8PN8 - chains E and F of the 12 polymer chains in the assembly; structure by electron microscopy, 2.31 A resolution.

== Chain E (and F) ==
Name: Propionyl-CoA carboxylase beta chain
From: Methylorubrum extorquens AM1
Notes: EC 6.4.1.3; chain F of this document is another copy of the same molecule, construct and numbering; everything in this record applies to it too
Reference sequence: C5AP75 (C5AP75_METEA); numbering as in UniProt (aligned over 1-510)
Chain sequence (510 residues; each row starts with the number of its first residue):
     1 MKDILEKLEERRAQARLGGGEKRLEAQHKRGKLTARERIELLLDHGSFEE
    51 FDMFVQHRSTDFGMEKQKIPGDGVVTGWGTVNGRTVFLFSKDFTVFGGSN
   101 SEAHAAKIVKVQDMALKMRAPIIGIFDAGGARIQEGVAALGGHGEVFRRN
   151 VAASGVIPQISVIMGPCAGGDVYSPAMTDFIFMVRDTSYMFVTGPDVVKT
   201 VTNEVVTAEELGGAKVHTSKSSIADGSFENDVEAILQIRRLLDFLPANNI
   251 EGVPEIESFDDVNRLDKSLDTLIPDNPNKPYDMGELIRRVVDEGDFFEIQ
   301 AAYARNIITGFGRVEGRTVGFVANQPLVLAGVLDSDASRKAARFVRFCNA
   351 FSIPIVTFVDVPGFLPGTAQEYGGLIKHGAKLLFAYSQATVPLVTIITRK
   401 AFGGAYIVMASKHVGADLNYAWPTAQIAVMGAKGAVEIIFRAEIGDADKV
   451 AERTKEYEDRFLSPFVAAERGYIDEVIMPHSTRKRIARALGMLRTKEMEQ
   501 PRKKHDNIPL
Not modelled in the structure: 1-4
Differences from the reference sequence: engineered mutation Asn100 (Leu in C5AP75), His143 (Tyr in C5AP75), Ile407 (Asp in C5AP75), Val450 (Ile in C5AP75), Arg502 (Trp in C5AP75)
What the authors report for this chain:
  - mutagenesis - L100N: decreased catalytic activity on acetyl-CoA

== How chain E and chain F interact ==
Pairs across the interface (206; chain E residue first):
  Asp61(E) with Arg460(F), salt bridge
  Phe62(E) with Ile439(F), hydrophobic; Phe440(F), hydrophobic; Tyr457(F), hydrophobic; Phe461(F), hydrophobic
  Glu102(E) with Arg470(F), salt bridge
  Ile133(E) with Val429(F), hydrophobic; Met430(F), hydrophobic; Ile438(F), hydrophobic; Ile439(F), hydrophobic
  Gln134(E) with Ile439(F)
  Val137(E) with Tyr472(F)
  Ala138(E) with Arg470(F); Tyr472(F)
  Leu140(E) with Gly403(F); Ile407(F); Ala428(F); Val429(F), hydrophobic
  Gly141(E) with His413(F)
  His143(E) with Ile407(F)
  Gly144(E) with Ile407(F); His413(F)
  Glu145(E) with His413(F)
  Phe147(E) with Leu383(F), hydrophobic; Ile407(F), hydrophobic
  Arg148(E) with His413(F), hydrogen bond (side chain-backbone); Val414(F); Gly415(F)
  Val151(E) with Phe384(F), hydrophobic; Ser387(F); Gln388(F); Lys503(F)
  Ala152(E) with Pro501(F); Lys503(F), hydrogen bond (backbone-side chain)
  Ser154(E) with Phe384(F); Lys503(F), hydrogen bond (backbone-side chain); Asp506(F); Asn507(F), hydrogen bond (side chain-backbone)
  Gly155(E) with Lys503(F); His505(F)
  Val156(E) with Arg502(F); Lys503(F)
  Val172(E) with Ile376(F)
  Tyr173(E) with Phe364(F); Ile376(F); Gly379(F); Ala380(F)
  Ala176(E) with Ile376(F), hydrophobic; Ala380(F), hydrophobic; Pro509(F)
  Met177(E) with Ala380(F); Leu383(F), hydrophobic; Phe384(F)
  Asp179(E) with Asn507(F), hydrogen bond
  Met190(E) with Ile376(F), hydrophobic
  Phe191(E) with Glu371(F)
  Val192(E) with Phe364(F), hydrophobic; Glu371(F), hydrogen bond (backbone-side chain); Ile376(F), hydrophobic
  Thr193(E) with Pro366(F); Glu371(F)
  Val198(E) with Gly367(F)
  Val201(E) with Pro366(F), hydrophobic
  Thr202(E) with Pro366(F)
  Glu204(E) with Gly367(F); Thr368(F), hydrogen bond (side chain-backbone)
  Glu210(E) with Tyr372(F), hydrogen bond (backbone-side chain)
  Leu211(E) with Thr368(F); Glu371(F); Tyr372(F)
  Val216(E) with Tyr372(F), hydrophobic
  Lys220(E) with Tyr372(F)
  Ser221(E) with Glu371(F); Tyr372(F); Gly374(F)
  Ser222(E) with Lys377(F), hydrogen bond (backbone-side chain)
  Ile223(E) with Gly374(F); Ile376(F), hydrophobic; Lys377(F)
  Asn249(E) with Arg502(F); Lys503(F)
  Arg339(E) with His378(F); Leu510(F), hydrogen bond (side chain-backbone)
  Ala342(E) with Leu510(F), hydrophobic
  Arg343(E) with Lys377(F); Asn507(F), hydrogen bond (side chain-backbone); Ile508(F); Pro509(F); Leu510(F)
  Arg346(E) with His505(F); Asp506(F), salt bridge; Ile508(F)
  Phe347(E) with Asn507(F)
  Asn349(E) with Lys504(F), hydrogen bond (backbone-side chain); His505(F), hydrogen bond
  Ala350(E) with His505(F)
  Ser352(E) with Lys504(F)
  Phe364(E) with Tyr173(F); Val192(F), hydrophobic
  Pro366(E) with Thr193(F); Val201(F), hydrophobic; Thr202(F)
  Gly367(E) with Val198(F); Glu204(F)
  Thr368(E) with Glu204(F), hydrogen bond (backbone-side chain); Val206(F); Leu211(F)
  Glu371(E) with Phe191(F); Val192(F), hydrogen bond (side chain-backbone); Thr193(F); Leu211(F); Ser221(F)
  Tyr372(E) with Glu210(F), hydrogen bond (side chain-backbone); Leu211(F); Val216(F), hydrophobic; Lys220(F); Ser221(F)
  Gly374(E) with Ser221(F); Ile223(F)
  Ile376(E) with Val172(F); Tyr173(F); Ala176(F), hydrophobic; Met190(F), hydrophobic; Ile223(F), hydrophobic
  Lys377(E) with Ser222(F), hydrogen bond (side chain-backbone); Ile223(F); Arg343(F)
  Ala380(E) with Tyr173(F); Ala176(F), hydrophobic; Met177(F)
  Lys381(E) with Lys381(F); Leu510(F), hydrogen bond (side chain-backbone)
  Leu383(E) with Phe147(F), hydrophobic; Tyr173(F), hydrophobic; Met177(F), hydrophobic
  Phe384(E) with Val151(F); Ser154(F); Met177(F)
  Ser387(E) with Val151(F)
  Gln388(E) with Val151(F); His505(F)
  Thr390(E) with Lys504(F), hydrogen bond
  Val391(E) with Lys504(F)
  Gly403(E) with Leu140(F)
  Ile407(E) with Leu140(F); His143(F); Gly144(F); Phe147(F), hydrophobic
  Lys412(E) with Arg148(F), hydrogen bond (backbone-side chain)
  His413(E) with Gly141(F); Gly144(F); Glu145(F); Arg148(F), hydrogen bond (backbone-side chain)
  Val414(E) with Arg148(F)
  Gly415(E) with Arg148(F)
  Ile427(E) with Val137(F)
  Ala428(E) with Val137(F), hydrophobic; Leu140(F)
  Val429(E) with Ile133(F), hydrophobic; Leu140(F), hydrophobic
  Met430(E) with Ile133(F), hydrophobic
  Ile438(E) with Ile133(F), hydrophobic
  Ile439(E) with Phe62(F), hydrophobic; Ile133(F), hydrophobic; Gln134(F)
  Phe440(E) with Phe62(F), hydrophobic
  Tyr457(E) with Phe62(F), hydrophobic
  Arg460(E) with Asp61(F), salt bridge
  Phe461(E) with Phe62(F), hydrophobic
  Val466(E) with Val137(F), hydrophobic
  Arg470(E) with Glu102(F), salt bridge; Ala138(F)
  Tyr472(E) with Val137(F); Ala138(F)
  Pro501(E) with Ala152(F)
  Arg502(E) with Val156(F); Asn249(F), hydrogen bond (backbone-side chain)
  Lys503(E) with Val151(F); Ala152(F), hydrogen bond (side chain-backbone); Ser154(F), hydrogen bond (side chain-backbone); Gly155(F); Val156(F); Asn249(F)
  Lys504(E) with Asn349(F), hydrogen bond (side chain-backbone); Ser352(F); Thr390(F), hydrogen bond; Val391(F)
  His505(E) with Gly155(F); Arg346(F); Asn349(F), hydrogen bond; Ala350(F); Gln388(F)
  Asp506(E) with Ser154(F); Arg346(F), salt bridge
  Asn507(E) with Ser154(F), hydrogen bond (backbone-side chain); Asp179(F), hydrogen bond; Arg343(F), hydrogen bond (backbone-side chain); Phe347(F)
  Ile508(E) with Arg343(F); Arg346(F)
  Pro509(E) with Ala176(F); Arg343(F)
  Leu510(E) with Arg339(F), hydrogen bond (backbone-side chain); Ala342(F), hydrophobic; Arg343(F); Lys381(F), hydrogen bond (backbone-side chain)
Interface residues without a listed pair, chain E (107 interface residues in all): Leu116, Gly136, Val206, His217, Leu375, His378, Gly379, Gly404, Tyr406, Ala435, Glu456, Ala467, Gln500
Interface residues without a listed pair, chain F (109 interface residues in all): Leu116, Gly136, Val197, His217, Leu365, Leu375, Gly404, Tyr406, Lys412, Ile427, Ala435, Arg441, Val466, Ala467, Gln500

== Summary ==
107 residues of chain E and 109 residues of chain F are in contact, with 32 hydrogen bonds and 6 salt bridges.
Polar contacts include Asp61(E)-Arg460(F), Glu102(E)-Arg470(F) and Arg346(E)-Asp506(F). The paper reports that
L100N of chain E reduces catalytic activity on acetyl-CoA.
Chain E and chain F are both Propionyl-CoA carboxylase beta chain (Methylorubrum extorquens AM1); the
structure, Engineered glycolyl-CoA carboxylase (L100N variant) with bound CoA, was determined by electron
microscopy, deposited together with 8PN7.
